9JGH - chains G and I of the 15 polymer chains in the assembly; structure by electron microscopy, 3.70 A resolution.

== Chain G (and I) ==
Molecule: tube tail protein
From: Bacillus subtilis
Notes: chain I of this document is another copy of the same molecule, construct and numbering; everything in this record applies to it too
UniProtKB: A0A162TY69 (A0A162TY69_BACIU); residue numbers follow UniProt; this construct covers 1-264
Sequence (270 residues; each row starts with the number of its first residue):
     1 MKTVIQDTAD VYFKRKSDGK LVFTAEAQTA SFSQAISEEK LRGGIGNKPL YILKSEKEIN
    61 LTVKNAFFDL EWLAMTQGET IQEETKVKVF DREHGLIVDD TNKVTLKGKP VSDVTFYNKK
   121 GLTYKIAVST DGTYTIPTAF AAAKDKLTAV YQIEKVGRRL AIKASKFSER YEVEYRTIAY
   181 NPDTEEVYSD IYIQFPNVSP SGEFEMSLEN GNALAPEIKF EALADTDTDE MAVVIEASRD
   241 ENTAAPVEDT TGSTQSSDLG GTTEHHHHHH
Not modelled in the structure: 42-50, 242-270 (chain I: 39-55, 113-134, 242-270)
Differences from the reference sequence: expression tag (265-270)

== Interface between chain G and chain I ==
Contacting residue pairs - 61 pairs, chain G then chain I:
  F67(G) - K2(I)
  F67(G) - T3(I)
  F68(G) - K2(I)
  F68(G) - T3(I)  hydrogen bond (backbone-backbone)
  D69(G) - K2(I)
  L70(G) - E236(I)
  Q77(G) - Q34(I)
  E84(G) - E236(I)
  V87(G) - I235(I)  hydrophobic
  V89(G) - Y192(I)  hydrophobic
  F90(G) - Y12(I)  hydrophobic
  F90(G) - L21(I)  hydrophobic
  R92(G) - F23(I)
  Y117(G) - L21(I)  hydrogen bond (side chain-backbone)
  Y117(G) - F23(I)  hydrophobic
  K125(G) - G19(I)  hydrogen bond (side chain-backbone)
  Q152(G) - K14(I)
  K155(G) - S238(I)  hydrogen bond (side chain-backbone)
  K155(G) - E241(I)  salt bridge
  V156(G) - E241(I)  hydrogen bond (backbone-side chain)
  G157(G) - E236(I)
  R158(G) - M1(I)
  R158(G) - I235(I)
  R158(G) - E236(I)  salt bridge
  R159(G) - V233(I)
  R159(G) - I235(I)
  L160(G) - V233(I)
  L160(G) - V234(I)  hydrogen bond (backbone-backbone)
  A161(G) - E230(I)
  A161(G) - V233(I)  hydrophobic
  I162(G) - E230(I)
  I162(G) - M231(I)
  I162(G) - A232(I)  hydrogen bond (backbone-backbone)
  K163(G) - T228(I)
  K163(G) - D229(I)  hydrogen bond (side chain-backbone)
  K163(G) - E230(I)  salt bridge
  A164(G) - E56(I)
  A164(G) - E58(I)
  G202(G) - Q34(I)
  G202(G) - A35(I)
  E203(G) - Q34(I)
  F204(G) - F32(I)
  F204(G) - S33(I)
  F204(G) - Q34(I)  hydrogen bond (backbone-backbone)
  E205(G) - S33(I)
  E205(G) - Q34(I)
  M206(G) - S31(I)  hydrogen bond (backbone-side chain)
  M206(G) - F32(I)
  S207(G) - T29(I)
  L208(G) - D7(I)
  L208(G) - T8(I)
  L208(G) - A9(I)
  L208(G) - Q28(I)
  L208(G) - T29(I)
  L208(G) - T177(I)
  E209(G) - T8(I)
  E209(G) - Q28(I)
  E209(G) - T29(I)  hydrogen bond
  N210(G) - Q6(I)
  G211(G) - Q6(I)  hydrogen bond (backbone-side chain)
  L214(G) - I5(I)  hydrophobic
Other interface residues (no listed pair), chain G (37 interface residues in all): A66, V150, S165
Other interface residues (no listed pair), chain I (43 interface residues in all): V4, K20, V22, A30, E174, I191, A237, R239

== Overview ==
37 residues of chain G and 43 residues of chain I are in contact; the contacts include 12 hydrogen bonds and 3
salt bridges. Polar contacts include K155(G)-E241(I), R158(G)-E236(I) and K163(G)-E230(I).
Chain G and chain I are both tube tail protein (Bacillus subtilis); the structure, cryo-EM structure of the
TTP polymer at the tube's end, was determined by electron microscopy (same publication as 9JGI).
